5DN1 - chain A; structure by X-ray diffraction, 1.95 A resolution.

# Chain A
Molecule: Phosphoribosyl isomerase A
From: Streptomyces coelicolor
Notes: EC 5.3.1.16, 5.3.1.24
UniProt: P16250 (HIS4_STRCO); numbering as in UniProt (aligned over 1-240)
Amino-acid sequence (240 residues; row label = number of the first residue in the row):
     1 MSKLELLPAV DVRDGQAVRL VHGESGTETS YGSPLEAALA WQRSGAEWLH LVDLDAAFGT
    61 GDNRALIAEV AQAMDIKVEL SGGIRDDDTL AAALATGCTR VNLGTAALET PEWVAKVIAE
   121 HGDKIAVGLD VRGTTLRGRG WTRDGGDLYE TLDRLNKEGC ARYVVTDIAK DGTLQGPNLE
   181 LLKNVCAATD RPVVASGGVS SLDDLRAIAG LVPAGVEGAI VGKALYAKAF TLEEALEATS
Small-molecule neighbours: aminoimidazole 4-carboxamide ribonucleotide (AMZ): D11, L20, G23, E24, V52, L54, A57, F58, S81, G82, G83, I84, R85, N102, L103, G104, T105, D130, R139, G140, W141
Curated features (UniProtKB/Swiss-Prot):
  - active site: D11 (Proton acceptor), D130 (Proton donor)
  - mutagenesis: D11 (D11A: No activity), R19 (R19A: No effect on activity toward PRA. No activity toward ProFAR), S81 (S81T: No activity toward PRA. Almost no effect on activity toward ProFAR), D130 (D130A: Very low activity toward PRA. No activity toward ProFAR; D130Q: No activity), T166 (T166A: No activity), D171 (D171A: Low activity toward PRA. No activity toward ProFAR)
What the authors report for this chain:
  - contacts within the chain: E109-R139 (salt bridge), G138-W141 (backbone contact)

# Overview
Ligands of chain A: aminoimidazole 4-carboxamide ribonucleotide. From UniProt: active-site residues D11 and
D130 and 6 mutagenesis sites. The paper reports contacts within the chain involving E109, R139 and G138 among
others.
Chain A is Phosphoribosyl isomerase A (Streptomyces coelicolor); the structure, Crystal structure of
Phosphoribosyl isomerase A from Streptomyces coelicolor, was determined by X-ray diffraction together with
4X9S, 4WUI, 4W9T, 4TX9 and 4U28 from the same study.
